7OQB - chains w and x of the 21 polymer chains in the assembly; structure by electron microscopy, 9.00 A resolution (very low resolution: no residue pairs are listed; an interface is given only as per-side residue counts).

== Chain w ==
Name: Small nuclear ribonucleoprotein E
Organism: Saccharomyces cerevisiae
Reference sequence: Q12330 (RUXE_YEAST); numbering as in UniProt (aligned over 1-93)
Sequence (93 residues; each row starts with the number of its first residue):
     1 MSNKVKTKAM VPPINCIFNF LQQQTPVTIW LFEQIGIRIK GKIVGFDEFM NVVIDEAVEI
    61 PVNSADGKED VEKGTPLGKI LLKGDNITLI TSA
Unresolved in the structure: 1-9, 64-70

== Chain x ==
Name: Small nuclear ribonucleoprotein F
Organism: Saccharomyces cerevisiae
Reference sequence: P54999 (RUXF_YEAST); numbering as in UniProt (aligned over 1-86)
Sequence (86 residues; each row starts with the number of its first residue):
     1 MSESSDISAM QPVNPKPFLK GLVNHRVGVK LKFNSTEYRG TLVSTDNYFN LQLNEAEEFV
    61 AGVSHGTLGE IFIRCNNVLY IRELPN
Unresolved in the structure: 1-11, 85-86

== How chain w and chain x interact ==
At this resolution (9 A) residue pairs are not listed: 13 residues of chain w and 9 of chain x lie at the interface.

== Overview ==
Chain w and chain x form an interface of 13 and 9 residues respectively.
Here chain w is Small nuclear ribonucleoprotein E and chain x is Small nuclear ribonucleoprotein F, both from
Saccharomyces cerevisiae. Entry 7OQB (The U2 part of Saccharomyces cerevisiae spliceosomal pre-A complex
(delta BS-A ACT1)) was determined by electron microscopy (same publication as 7OQC and 7OQE).
